3SWP - chains A and E of the 6 polymer chains in the assembly; structure by X-ray diffraction, 4.11 A resolution (low resolution: residue-level contacts below are approximate; hydrogen-bond / salt-bridge calls are withheld).

[Chain A]
Molecule: NAC domain-containing protein 19
From: Arabidopsis thaliana
Notes: fragment: NAC domain
UniProt: Q9C932 (NAC19_ARATH); residues 1-168 here = UniProt positions 1-168
Sequence (174 residues; each row starts with the number of its first residue; numbers below 1 keep their minus sign (His-5 is residue -5)):
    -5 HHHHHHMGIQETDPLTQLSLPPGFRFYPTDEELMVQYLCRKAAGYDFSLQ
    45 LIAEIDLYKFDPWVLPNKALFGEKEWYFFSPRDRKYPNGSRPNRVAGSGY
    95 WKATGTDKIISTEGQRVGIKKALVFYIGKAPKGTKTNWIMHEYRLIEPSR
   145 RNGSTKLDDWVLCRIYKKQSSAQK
Not modelled in the structure: -5 to 7, 79-85, 144-151, 164-168
Differences from the reference sequence: expression tag (-5 to 0)

[Chain E]
Molecule: oligonucleotide forward
Sequence (26 nucleotides; each row starts with the number of its first residue):
     1 GTCTTGCGTGTTGGAACACGCAACAG

[Chain A / chain E interface]
Residue-residue contacts (16):
  Pro86(A) with DT4(E); DT5(E)
  Asn87(A) with DT4(E); DT5(E)
  Lys96(A) with DT4(E); DT5(E)
  Ala97(A) with DT5(E); DG6(E)
  Thr98(A) with DC7(E)
  Gly99(A) with DG6(E); DC7(E)
  Thr100(A) with DC7(E)
  Asp101(A) with DG6(E)
  Lys115(A) with DT5(E)
  Ala124(A) with DC3(E)
  Pro125(A) with DC3(E)
Other interface residues (no listed pair), chain A (13 interface residues in all): Arg88, Gln163
Other interface residues (no listed pair), chain E (7 interface residues in all): DG8, DG13

[Summary]
13 residues of chain A and 7 residues of chain E are in contact.
Here chain A is NAC domain-containing protein 19 (Arabidopsis thaliana) and chain E is oligonucleotide
forward. Entry 3SWP (ANAC019 NAC domain in complex with DNA) was determined by X-ray diffraction together with
3SWM and 4DUL from the same study.
